Entry 4BTH (X-ray diffraction, 1.90 A resolution); this record covers chains A and B.

[Chain A]
Name: Acyl-homoserine lactone acylase pvdq subunit alpha
From: Pseudomonas aeruginosa
Notes: EC 3.5.1.97
UniProt: Q9I194 (PVDQ_PSEAE); residues 1-170 here correspond to UniProt positions 24-193 (UniProt number = residue number + 23)
Amino-acid sequence (170 residues; each row starts with the number of its first residue):
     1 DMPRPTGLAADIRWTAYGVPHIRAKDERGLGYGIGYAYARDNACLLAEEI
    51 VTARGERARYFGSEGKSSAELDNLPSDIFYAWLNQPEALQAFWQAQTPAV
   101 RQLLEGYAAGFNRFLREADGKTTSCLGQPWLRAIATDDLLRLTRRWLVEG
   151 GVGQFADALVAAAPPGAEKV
Disordered / not traced: 1-5, 170
Disulfides: C44-C125
Construct notes: engineered mutation W146 (Leu169 in Q9I194)

[Chain B]
Name: Acyl-homoserine lactone acylase pvdq subunit beta
From: Pseudomonas aeruginosa
Notes: EC 3.5.1.97
UniProt: Q9I194 (PVDQ_PSEAE); residues 1-546 here correspond to UniProt positions 217-762 (UniProt number = residue number + 216)
Amino-acid sequence (546 residues; row label = number of the first residue in the row):
     1 SNAIAVGSERSADGKGMLLANPHYPWNGAMRFYQMHLTIPGRLDVMGASL
    51 PGLPVVNIGFSRHLAWTHTVDTSSHFTLYRLALDPKDPRRYLVDGRSLPL
   101 EEKSVAIEVRGADGKLSRVEHKVYQSIYGPLVVWPGKLDWNRSEAYALRD
   151 ANLENTRVLQQWYSINQASDVADLRRRVEALQGIPWVNTLAADEQGNALY
   201 MNQSVVPYLKPELIPACAIPQLVAEGLPALQGQDSRCAWSRDPAAAQAGI
   251 TPAAQLPVLLRRDFVQNSNDSAWLTNPASPLQGFSPLVSQEKPIGPRARY
   301 ALSRLQGKQPLEAKTLEEMVTANHVFSADQVLPDLLRLCRDNQGEKSLAR
   351 ACAALAQWDRGANLDSGSGFVYFQRFMQRFAELDGAWKEPFDAQRPLDTP
   401 QGIALDRPQVATQVRQALADAAAEVEKSGIPDGARWGDLQVSTRGQERIA
   451 IPGGDGHFGVYNAIQSVRKGDHLEVVGGTSYIQLVTFPEEGPKARGLLAF
   501 SQSSDPRSPHYRDQTELFSRQQWQTLPFSDRQIDADPQLQRLSIRE
Disulfides: C217-C237, C339-C352
Construct notes: engineered mutation Y24 (Phe240 in Q9I194)
Swiss-Prot annotation at these positions:
  - active site: S1 (Nucleophile)

[Chain A / chain B interface]
Pairs across the interface (180):
  T6(A) with E546(B)
  L8(A) with R545(B); E546(B), hydrogen bond (backbone-backbone)
  A9(A) with I544(B); R545(B)
  A10(A) with S543(B); I544(B), hydrogen bond (backbone-backbone)
  D11(A) with R541(B), salt bridge; L542(B); S543(B), hydrogen bond
  I12(A) with R541(B); L542(B), hydrogen bond (backbone-backbone)
  R13(A) with D530(B), salt bridge; I533(B); L539(B); Q540(B); R541(B)
  W14(A) with Q538(B); L539(B); Q540(B), hydrogen bond (backbone-backbone); L542(B), hydrophobic
  T15(A) with P527(B); D536(B)
  A16(A) with D536(B), hydrogen bond (backbone-side chain)
  Y17(A) with Q502(B); H510(B), hydrogen bond (backbone-side chain); D513(B); Q514(B); L517(B); Q524(B), hydrogen bond
  G18(A) with Q502(B), hydrogen bond (backbone-side chain); H510(B), hydrogen bond (backbone-side chain)
  V19(A) with Q34(B); Q502(B)
  P20(A) with Y33(B); Q34(B); M35(B); H36(B), hydrogen bond (backbone-backbone); Q502(B)
  H21(A) with H36(B), hydrogen bond; P527(B); I533(B)
  I22(A) with H36(B), hydrogen bond (backbone-backbone); L37(B); T38(B), hydrogen bond (backbone-backbone)
  R23(A) with T38(B); R541(B)
  A24(A) with T38(B), hydrogen bond (backbone-backbone); I39(B); P40(B)
  K25(A) with I39(B)
  D26(A) with I39(B)
  E27(A) with I39(B); R42(B), salt bridge; Y163(B), hydrogen bond
  L30(A) with T38(B); I39(B), hydrophobic; L43(B), hydrophobic
  Y32(A) with I544(B), hydrophobic; R545(B); E546(B), hydrogen bond
  I34(A) with M35(B), hydrophobic; L37(B), hydrophobic; P54(B)
  Y36(A) with L542(B); I544(B), hydrophobic
  A37(A) with Y33(B), hydrogen bond (backbone-side chain)
  Y38(A) with Y33(B), hydrophobic; P51(B)
  D41(A) with Y33(B), hydrogen bond; S503(B), hydrogen bond (backbone-side chain); S504(B); D505(B)
  N42(A) with Y33(B); Q502(B), hydrogen bond (side chain-backbone); S503(B); S504(B), hydrogen bond
  C44(A) with D505(B)
  L45(A) with G28(B); R31(B); P51(B), hydrophobic; S504(B)
  L46(A) with P51(B); G52(B)
  E49(A) with G28(B); A29(B)
  A58(A) with E108(B); V109(B), hydrophobic; R110(B), hydrogen bond (backbone-backbone)
  R59(A) with E108(B), hydrogen bond (backbone-backbone); R110(B); L116(B)
  Y60(A) with R110(B)
  G62(A) with R110(B)
  S68(A) with G28(B)
  L74(A) with I107(B), hydrophobic
  D77(A) with I107(B)
  I78(A) with V105(B), hydrophobic; I107(B), hydrophobic; H121(B)
  A81(A) with V105(B); I107(B), hydrophobic
  W82(A) with V105(B); V123(B); Q125(B), hydrogen bond; P130(B), hydrophobic
  L83(A) with L153(B), hydrophobic
  Q85(A) with K103(B)
  F92(A) with N155(B); T156(B); V158(B), hydrophobic
  A95(A) with T156(B)
  Q96(A) with T156(B), hydrogen bond (side chain-backbone)
  T97(A) with Q160(B), hydrogen bond
  A99(A) with Y163(B), hydrophobic
  V100(A) with L159(B), hydrophobic; Q160(B)
  L103(A) with P54(B), hydrophobic; Y163(B), hydrophobic
  L104(A) with P54(B); L159(B), hydrophobic
  Y107(A) with G52(B)
  R113(A) with I544(B); R545(B), hydrogen bond (side chain-backbone); E546(B)
  R116(A) with E546(B), salt bridge
  G120(A) with R507(B), hydrogen bond (backbone-side chain)
  K121(A) with R507(B)
  T122(A) with D505(B)
  T123(A) with D505(B); R507(B), hydrogen bond (backbone-side chain)
  S124(A) with D505(B), hydrogen bond; P506(B); R507(B), hydrogen bond
  L139(A) with G52(B)
  T143(A) with V158(B); L159(B)
  R144(A) with L153(B)
  R145(A) with A29(B)
  W146(A) with M30(B), hydrogen bond; L50(B); V158(B), hydrophobic; W162(B), hydrophobic; W186(B), hydrogen bond (backbone-side chain)
  L147(A) with N152(B); N155(B); V158(B), hydrophobic; P185(B), hydrophobic; W186(B), hydrogen bond (backbone-side chain)
  V148(A) with D150(B); L153(B), hydrophobic
  G150(A) with H75(B); F76(B); W186(B)
  G151(A) with F76(B); D150(B)
  V152(A) with L148(B), hydrophobic; D150(B), hydrogen bond (backbone-side chain)
  F155(A) with F76(B), hydrophobic; W134(B), hydrophobic; L148(B), hydrophobic
  A158(A) with V132(B); V133(B), hydrogen bond (backbone-backbone); W134(B)
  L159(A) with V123(B), hydrophobic; P130(B), hydrophobic; L131(B)
  V160(A) with H121(B), hydrogen bond (backbone-side chain)
  A162(A) with L131(B); V132(B); V133(B), hydrophobic; W140(B)
  A163(A) with W140(B)
  P164(A) with R89(B); Y124(B); W140(B), hydrophobic
  P165(A) with P88(B), hydrophobic; W140(B); N141(B)
  G166(A) with R142(B), hydrogen bond (backbone-side chain)
Other interface residues (no listed pair), chain A (89 interface residues in all): R40, G55, S63, A109, L142, E149, Q154, A161, A167
Other interface residues (no listed pair), chain B (85 interface residues in all): M46, L53, V55, N57, L78, S508, P509

[In short]
89 residues of chain A face 85 of chain B across their interface; the contacts include 39 hydrogen bonds and 4
salt bridges. Polar contacts include D11(A)-R541(B), R13(A)-D530(B) and E27(A)-R42(B). Curated annotation
(UniProt) lists active-site residue S1(B) on chain B.
Here chain A is Acyl-homoserine lactone acylase pvdq subunit alpha and chain B is Acyl-homoserine lactone
acylase pvdq subunit beta, both from Pseudomonas aeruginosa. Entry 4BTH (The LeuA146Trp,PheB24Tyr Double
Mutant of the Quorum Quenching N-acyl Homoserine Lactone Acylase PvdQ Has an Altered ...) was determined by
X-ray diffraction.
